PDB entry 7QN8 | electron microscopy, 3.10 A resolution | chains B and K of the 8 polymer chains in the assembly

# Chain B
Name: Gamma-aminobutyric acid receptor subunit beta-3
From: Homo sapiens
UniProtKB: P28472 (GBRB3_HUMAN); residues -24 to 448 here correspond to UniProt positions 1-473 (UniProt number = residue number + 25)
Chain sequence (473 residues; numbered -24 to 448; the number before each row is that of its first residue; numbers below 1 keep their minus sign (Met-24 is residue -24)):
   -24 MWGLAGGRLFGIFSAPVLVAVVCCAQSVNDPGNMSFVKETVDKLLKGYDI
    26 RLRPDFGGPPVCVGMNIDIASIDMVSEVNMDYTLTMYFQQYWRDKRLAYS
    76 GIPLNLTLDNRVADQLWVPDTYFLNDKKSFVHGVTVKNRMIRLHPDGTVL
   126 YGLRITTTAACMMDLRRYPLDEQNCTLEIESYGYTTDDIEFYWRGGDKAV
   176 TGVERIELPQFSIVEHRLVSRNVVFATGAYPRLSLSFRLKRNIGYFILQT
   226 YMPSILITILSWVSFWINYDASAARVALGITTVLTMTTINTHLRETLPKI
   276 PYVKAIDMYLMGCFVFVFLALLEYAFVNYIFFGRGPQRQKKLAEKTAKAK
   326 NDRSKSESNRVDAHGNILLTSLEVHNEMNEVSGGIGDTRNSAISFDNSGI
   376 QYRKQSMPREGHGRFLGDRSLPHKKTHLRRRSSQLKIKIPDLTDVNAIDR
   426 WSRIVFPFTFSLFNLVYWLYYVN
Not modelled in the structure: -24 to 6, 308-421, 448
Disulfides: Cys136-Cys150
Covalent attachments: N-acetylglucosamine (NAG) linked to Asn80; glycan linked to Asn149
Ligand contacts:
  - histamine (HSM), molecule 1: Asp43, Tyr62, Gln64
  - histamine (HSM), molecule 2: Tyr97, Glu155, Ser156, Tyr157, Phe200, Ala201, Thr202, Tyr205
Curated features (UniProtKB/Swiss-Prot):
  - binding site (benzamidine): Asp95 to Tyr97, Glu155 to Tyr157, Phe200
  - binding site (4-aminobutanoate): Tyr97, Glu155, Tyr157, Thr202
  - binding site (histamine): Tyr97, Ser156, Tyr157, Thr202
  - glycosylation (N-linked (GlcNAc...) asparagine): Asn8, Asn80, Asn149

# Chain K
Name: Nanobody Nb25
From: Homo sapiens
Notes: antibody fragment or engineered binder
Chain sequence (121 residues; numbered 1 to 510; 389 numbers in that range are skipped by the numbering (no residue carries them; nothing is unmodelled there); the number before each row is that of its first residue):
     1 QVQLVESGGGLVQ
   403 GSLRLSCAASGHTFNYPIMGWFRQAPGKEREFVGAISWSGGSTSYADSVK
   453 DRFTISRDNAKNTVYLEMNNLKPEDTAVYYCAAKGRYSGGLYYPTNYDYW
   503 GQGTQVTV
Disulfides: Cys409-Cys483

# Chain B / chain K interface
Contacting residue pairs (24; chain B residue first):
  Leu99(B) - Tyr489(K)  hydrophobic
  Asn100(B) - Tyr489(K)
  Ala135(B) - Tyr489(K)
  Met137(B) - Phe416(K)
  Met137(B) - Arg488(K)
  Met138(B) - Phe416(K)
  Asp139(B) - Phe416(K)
  Asn149(B) - Asn417(K)
  Thr151(B) - Tyr489(K)
  Glu153(B) - Tyr489(K)
  Arg196(B) - Thr497(K)
  Arg196(B) - Asn498(K)  hydrogen bond (side chain-backbone)
  Arg196(B) - Asp500(K)  salt bridge
  Val198(B) - Ser490(K)
  Val198(B) - Gly491(K)
  Val198(B) - Asn498(K)
  Val199(B) - Gly492(K)  hydrogen bond (backbone-backbone)
  Val199(B) - Tyr495(K)
  Val199(B) - Thr497(K)
  Val199(B) - Asn498(K)  hydrogen bond (backbone-side chain)
  Phe200(B) - Gly491(K)
  Phe200(B) - Tyr495(K)  hydrogen bond (backbone-side chain)
  Ala201(B) - Tyr495(K)  hydrogen bond (backbone-side chain)
  Arg207(B) - Tyr489(K)  hydrogen bond (side chain-backbone)
Other interface residues (no listed pair), chain B (17 interface residues in all): Arg141, Asn197

# Overview
The interface between chain B and chain K involves 17 residues on one side and 11 on the other, with 6
hydrogen bonds and 1 salt bridge. Among the polar pairs are Arg196(B)-Asp500(K), Arg196(B)-Asn498(K) and
Val199(B)-Asn498(K). Chain B binds histamine.
Here chain B is Gamma-aminobutyric acid receptor subunit beta-3 and chain K is Nanobody Nb25, both from Homo
sapiens. Entry 7QN8 (Cryo-EM structure of human full-length beta3delta GABA(A)R in complex with histamine and
nanobody Nb25) was determined by electron microscopy, deposited together with 7QN5, 7QN6, 7QN7, 7QN9, 7QNA,
7QNB and 3 further entries.
